PDB entry 8Q3I | electron microscopy, 3.11 A resolution | chains A and C of the 8 polymer chains in the assembly

# Chain A
Molecule: DNA-directed RNA polymerase subunit alpha
From: Mycolicibacterium smegmatis MC2 155
Notes: EC 2.7.7.6
UniProtKB: A0QSL8 (RPOA_MYCS2); numbering as in UniProt (aligned over 1-350)
Chain sequence (350 residues; row label = number of the first residue in the row):
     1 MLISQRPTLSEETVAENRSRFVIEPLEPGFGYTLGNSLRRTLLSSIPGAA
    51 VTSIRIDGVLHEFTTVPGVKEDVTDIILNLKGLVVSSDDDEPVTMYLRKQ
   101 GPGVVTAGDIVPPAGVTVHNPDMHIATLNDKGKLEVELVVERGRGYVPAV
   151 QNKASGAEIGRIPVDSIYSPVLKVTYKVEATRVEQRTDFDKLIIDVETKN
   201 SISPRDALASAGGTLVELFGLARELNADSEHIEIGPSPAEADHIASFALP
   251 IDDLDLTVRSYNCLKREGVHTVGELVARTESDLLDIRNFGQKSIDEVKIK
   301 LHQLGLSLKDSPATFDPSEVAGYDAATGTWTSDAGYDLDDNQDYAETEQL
Unresolved in the structure: 227-350

# Chain C
Molecule: DNA-directed RNA polymerase subunit beta
From: Mycolicibacterium smegmatis MC2 155
Notes: EC 2.7.7.6
UniProtKB: P60281 (RPOB_MYCS2); residues 1-1169 here = UniProt positions 1-1169
Chain sequence (1169 residues; each row starts with the number of its first residue):
     1 MLEGCILAVSSQSKSNAITNNSVPGAPNRVSFAKLREPLEVPGLLDVQTD
    51 SFEWLVGSDRWRQAAIDRGEENPVGGLEEVLAELSPIEDFSGSMSLSFSD
   101 PRFDEVKASVDECKDKDMTYAAPLFVTAEFINNNTGEIKSQTVFMGDFPM
   151 MTEKGTFIINGTERVVVSQLVRSPGVYFDETIDKSTEKTLHSVKVIPGRG
   201 AWLEFDVDKRDTVGVRIDRKRRQPVTVLLKALGWTNEQIVERFGFSEIMM
   251 GTLEKDTTSGTDEALLDIYRKLRPGEPPTKESAQTLLENLFFKEKRYDLA
   301 RVGRYKVNKKLGLNAGKPITSSTLTEEDVVATIEYLVRLHEGQTSMTVPG
   351 GVEVPVEVDDIDHFGNRRLRTVGELIQNQIRVGLSRMERVVRERMTTQDV
   401 EAITPQTLINIRPVVAAIKEFFGTSQLSQFMDQNNPLSGLTHKRRLSALG
   451 PGGLSRERAGLEVRDVHPSHYGRMCPIETPEGPNIGLIGSLSVYARVNPF
   501 GFIETPYRKVENGVVTDQIDYLTADEEDRHVVAQANSPTDENGRFTEDRV
   551 MVRKKGGEVEFVSADQVDYMDVSPRQMVSVATAMIPFLEHDDANRALMGA
   601 NMQRQAVPLVRSEAPLVGTGMELRAAIDAGDVVVADKTGVIEEVSADYIT
   651 VMADDGTRQSYRLRKFARSNHGTCANQRPIVDAGQRVEAGQVIADGPCTQ
   701 NGEMALGKNLLVAIMPWEGHNYEDAIILSNRLVEEDVLTSIHIEEHEIDA
   751 RDTKLGAEEITRDIPNVSDEVLADLDERGIVRIGAEVRDGDILVGKVTPK
   801 GETELTPEERLLRAIFGEKAREVRDTSLKVPHGESGKVIGIRVFSREDDD
   851 ELPAGVNELVRVYVAQKRKISDGDKLAGRHGNKGVIGKILPVEDMPFLPD
   901 GTPVDIILNTHGVPRRMNIGQILETHLGWVAKAGWNIDVAAGVPDWASKL
   951 PEELYSAPADSTVATPVFDGAQEGELAGLLGSTLPNRDGEVMVDADGKST
  1001 LFDGRSGEPFPYPVTVGYMYILKLHHLVDDKIHARSTGPYSMITQQPLGG
  1051 KAQFGGQRFGEMECWAMQAYGAAYTLQELLTIKSDDTVGRVKVYEAIVKG
  1101 ENIPEPGIPESFKVLLKELQSLCLNVEVLSSDGAAIEMRDGDDEDLERAA
  1151 ANLGINLSRNESASVEDLA
Unresolved in the structure: 1-20, 801-822, 1136-1169
UniProt features mapped onto this chain:
  - mutagenesis: Gln429 (Q429K/L: Rifampicin (Rif) resistant), Asp432 (D432V: Rifampicin (Rif) resistant; D432Y: Rifampicin (Rif) resistant; RbpA no longer rescues transcription in the presence of Rif. Decreased affinity for Rif, no change in affinity for RbpA), His442 (H442D/L/P/R/Y: Rifampicin (Rif) resistant), Arg445 (R445L/P: Rifampicin (Rif) resistant), Ser447 (S447L/P/W: Rifampicin (Rif) resistant; RbpA no longer rescues transcription in the presence of Rif, decreased affinity for Rif, no change in affinity for RbpA; tested in the Leu mutation), Leu449 (L449P: Rifampicin (Rif) resistant)

# Interface between chain A and chain C
Pairs across the interface - 63 pairs, chain A then chain C:
  Arg18(A) - Arg987(C)
  Arg18(A) - Asp988(C)  salt bridge
  Tyr32(A) - Phe1002(C)  hydrophobic
  Tyr32(A) - Gly1007(C)
  Tyr32(A) - Pro1009(C)
  Asn36(A) - Asp1003(C)
  Asn36(A) - Gly1004(C)  hydrogen bond (side chain-backbone)
  Asn36(A) - Arg1005(C)  hydrogen bond (side chain-backbone)
  Asn36(A) - Ser1006(C)
  Asn36(A) - Gly1007(C)
  Arg39(A) - Glu893(C)
  Arg39(A) - Phe897(C)
  Arg39(A) - Gly901(C)  hydrogen bond (side chain-backbone)
  Arg40(A) - Glu893(C)
  Arg40(A) - Asp894(C)  salt bridge
  Arg40(A) - Gly1004(C)  hydrogen bond (side chain-backbone)
  Arg40(A) - Arg1005(C)
  Leu43(A) - Glu893(C)
  Ser44(A) - Glu893(C)
  His61(A) - Ile783(C)
  His61(A) - Gly784(C)
  His61(A) - Val838(C)
  His61(A) - Ile839(C)  hydrogen bond (side chain-backbone)
  Glu62(A) - Lys867(C)  salt bridge
  Phe63(A) - Phe666(C)  hydrophobic
  Phe63(A) - Ile839(C)  hydrophobic
  Phe63(A) - Ala865(C)  hydrophobic
  Thr64(A) - Phe666(C)
  Thr65(A) - Ala646(C)
  Thr65(A) - Asp647(C)  hydrogen bond
  Val69(A) - Ser645(C)
  Val69(A) - Ala646(C)  hydrogen bond (backbone-backbone)
  Lys70(A) - Val644(C)
  Lys70(A) - Ala646(C)
  Lys70(A) - Pro679(C)  hydrogen bond (side chain-backbone)
  Lys70(A) - Val681(C)
  Asp72(A) - Lys665(C)  salt bridge
  Asp72(A) - Phe666(C)
  Asp72(A) - Asn676(C)  hydrogen bond
  Thr74(A) - Val610(C)
  Asp75(A) - Arg611(C)  salt bridge
  Asp75(A) - Arg678(C)  salt bridge
  Leu78(A) - Val610(C)  hydrophobic
  Leu78(A) - Arg611(C)
  Asn79(A) - Arg611(C)  hydrogen bond
  Asn129(A) - Val644(C)
  Lys131(A) - Glu643(C)  salt bridge
  Tyr146(A) - Glu734(C)
  Tyr146(A) - Lys869(C)  hydrogen bond
  Lys153(A) - Asp774(C)  salt bridge
  Lys153(A) - Glu786(C)
  Asp165(A) - Asp736(C)
  Asp165(A) - Lys869(C)  salt bridge
  Lys173(A) - Asp900(C)  salt bridge
  Lys173(A) - Thr902(C)  hydrogen bond
  Val174(A) - Gly901(C)
  Thr175(A) - Pro899(C)  hydrogen bond (side chain-backbone)
  Thr175(A) - Asp900(C)
  Thr175(A) - Gly901(C)
  Tyr176(A) - Phe897(C)
  Tyr176(A) - Gly1007(C)  hydrogen bond (side chain-backbone)
  Lys177(A) - Glu990(C)  salt bridge
  Glu197(A) - Arg987(C)  salt bridge
Interface residues without a listed pair, chain A (39 interface residues in all): Arg20, Thr33, Leu60, Gly68, Glu71, Gln151, Ile159, Ile167, Asp195
Interface residues without a listed pair, chain C (49 interface residues in all): Tyr648, Ile680, Asp682, Val733, Ile741, Lys837, Leu898, Glu1008

# Summary
The interface between chain A and chain C involves 39 residues on one side and 49 on the other; the contacts
include 14 hydrogen bonds and 12 salt bridges. Polar contacts include Arg18(A)-Asp988(C), Arg40(A)-Asp894(C)
and Glu62(A)-Lys867(C).
Chain A is DNA-directed RNA polymerase subunit alpha and chain C is DNA-directed RNA polymerase subunit beta,
both from Mycolicibacterium smegmatis MC2 155; the structure, Mycobacterium smegmatis RNA polymerase in
complex with HelD, SigA and RbpA in State I, was determined by electron microscopy, deposited together with
8QN8, 8QTI, 8QU6, 8R2M, 8R3M, 8R6P and 8R6R.
